3AQ9 - chain A; structure by X-ray diffraction, 1.74 A resolution.

[Chain A]
Protein: Group 1 truncated hemoglobin
Organism: Tetrahymena pyriformis
UniProtKB: P17724 (TRHBN_TETPY); residue numbers follow UniProt; this construct covers 1-121
Sequence (121 residues; each row starts with the number of its first residue):
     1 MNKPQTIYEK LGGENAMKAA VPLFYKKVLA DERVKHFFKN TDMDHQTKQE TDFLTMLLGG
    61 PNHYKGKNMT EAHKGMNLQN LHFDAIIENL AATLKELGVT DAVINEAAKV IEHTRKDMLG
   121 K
Not modelled in the structure: 1-4
Differences from the reference sequence: engineered mutation Glu50 (Gln in P17724)
Swiss-Prot annotation at these positions:
  - binding site (heme): His73
  - modified residue: Met1 (N-acetylmethionine)
Metal / ion sites: heme Fe near His73 (its only coordinating residue here)
Residues lining bound ligands: heme (HEM): Val34, Phe37, Phe38, Thr41, His45, Gln46, Gln49, Glu50, Phe53, Leu54, Leu57, Tyr64, Gly66, Lys67, Met69, Ala72, His73, Met76, Leu78, His82, Phe83, Ile86, Ile111, Thr114, Met118

[In short]
Ligands of chain A: heme. UniProt lists heme-binding residue His73.
Chain A is Group 1 truncated hemoglobin (Tetrahymena pyriformis); the structure, Crystal structure of
truncated hemoglobin from Tetrahymena pyriformis, Q50E mutant, Fe(III) form, was determined by X-ray
diffraction, deposited together with 3AQ5, 3AQ6, 3AQ7 and 3AQ8.
